Entry 9ERI (electron microscopy, 3.30 A resolution); this record covers chains C and D of the 6 polymer chains in the assembly.

== Chain C ==
Name: Na(+)-translocating ferredoxin:NAD(+) oxidoreductase complex subunit C
From: Acetobacterium woodii DSM 1030
Notes: EC 7.2.1.2
Reference sequence: H6LC32 (RNFC_ACEWD); numbering as in UniProt (aligned over 1-443)
Sequence (443 residues; row label = number of the first residue in the row):
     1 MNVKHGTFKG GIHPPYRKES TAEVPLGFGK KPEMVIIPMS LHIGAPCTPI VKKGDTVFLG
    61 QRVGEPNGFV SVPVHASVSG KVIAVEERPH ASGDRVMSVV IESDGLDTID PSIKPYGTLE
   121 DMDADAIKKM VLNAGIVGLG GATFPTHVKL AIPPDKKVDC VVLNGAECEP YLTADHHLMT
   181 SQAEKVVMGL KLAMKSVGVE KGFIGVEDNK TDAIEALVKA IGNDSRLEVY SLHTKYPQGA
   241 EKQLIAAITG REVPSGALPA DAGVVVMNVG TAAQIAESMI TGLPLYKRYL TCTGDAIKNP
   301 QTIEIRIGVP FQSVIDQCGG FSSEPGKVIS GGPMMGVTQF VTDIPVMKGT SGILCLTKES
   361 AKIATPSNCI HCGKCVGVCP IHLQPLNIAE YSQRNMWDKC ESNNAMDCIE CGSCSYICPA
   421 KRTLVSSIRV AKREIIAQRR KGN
Metal / ion sites: 4Fe-4S cluster Fe site 1: C369, C372, C375, C418; 4Fe-4S cluster Fe site 2: C379, C408, C411, C414
Small-molecule neighbours:
  - FMN (flavin mononucleotide): G138, L139, G140, K149, N164, A166, E167, C168, E169, Y236, P237, G239, A240, E241, V266, M267, N268, T271, M335, I409, C411
  - NAD (nicotinamide-adenine-dinucleotide): G140, G141, A142, F144, K149, E169, L172, E241, L258, P259, M335, S351
  - 4Fe-4S cluster (SF4), molecule 1: C369, I370, H371, C372, G373, K374, C375, L386, C418, P419, A420, R422, L424
  - 4Fe-4S cluster (SF4), molecule 2: C379, P380, I381, P385, C408, I409, E410, C411, G412, S413, C414, V425, I428
Swiss-Prot annotation at these positions:
  - binding site ([4Fe-4S] cluster): C369, C372, C375, C379, C408, C411, C414, C418

== Chain D ==
Name: Na(+)-translocating ferredoxin:NAD(+) oxidoreductase complex subunit D
From: Acetobacterium woodii DSM 1030
Notes: EC 7.2.1.2
Reference sequence: H6LC31 (RNFD_ACEWD); numbering as in UniProt (aligned over 1-318)
Sequence (318 residues; each row starts with the number of its first residue):
     1 MNELNLTVSS SPHIRAKHST ASIMQNVIIA LLPALAVAGY VFGLWALALV AICVISSVAT
    61 EAVIQKLLKK PITVNDWSAV VTGVLLAFNL PINAPWWIGV VGSVFAIAIV KQCFGGLGQN
   121 FINPALAARA FLLASWPGHM TSTAYIPLTD TVTTATPLAL LKAGETGSMP STLDLFTGLN
   181 GVYGCIGEIS ALALLIGGLY LIYKGIISWR IPTIYLLTIA IFALLVGQDP IVHMVSGGVM
   241 LGAFFMATDY ASSPVTAKGQ IIYAIGCGLI TMIIRLYGGY PEGCSYSILL MNVATPLIER
   301 FTKERIYGVT KIKKEAKA
Glycans and other covalent adducts: flavin mononucleotide (FMN) linked to T156
Small-molecule neighbours:
  - FMN (flavin mononucleotide): N89, L126, R129, L133, T143, P157, L158, A159, Y183, G184, C185, E188, G237, G238, L241, G242, M246, Y280, P281, E282, G283, C284, S285, Y286
  - riboflavin (RBF): I23, M24, V27, V81, T82, L85, K111, L117, G118, N120, N123, P124, A125, I206, I207, F245, M246, T248, D249, Y250, A251
Swiss-Prot annotation at these positions:
  - modified residue: T156 (FMN phosphoryl threonine)
From the paper describing this entry:
  - binding site for riboflavin: N123, D249
  - binding site for flavin mononucleotide: T156
  - mutagenesis - N123A, D249A: abolished growth
  - mutagenesis - N123A, D249A: abolished catalytic activity
  - mutagenesis - F245A: unchanged growth

== Chain C / chain D interface ==
Contacting residue pairs (70; chain C residue first):
  K9(C) - E304(D)  salt bridge
  K242(C) - Y307(D)  hydrogen bond (backbone-side chain)
  A246(C) - Y307(D)
  E252(C) - R305(D)  salt bridge
  E252(C) - Y307(D)
  E252(C) - G308(D)
  V253(C) - Y307(D)
  V253(C) - G308(D)
  S255(C) - G308(D)
  S255(C) - V309(D)
  E324(C) - L4(D)
  G326(C) - L6(D)
  G326(C) - T7(D)  hydrogen bond (backbone-backbone)
  K327(C) - T7(D)
  K327(C) - S9(D)  hydrogen bond
  K327(C) - H13(D)
  V328(C) - L6(D)
  I329(C) - H13(D)
  P333(C) - P12(D)
  P333(C) - H13(D)  hydrogen bond (backbone-backbone)
  P333(C) - I14(D)  hydrophobic
  M334(C) - S11(D)
  M334(C) - P12(D)  hydrophobic
  M334(C) - I14(D)  hydrophobic
  G336(C) - S10(D)
  G336(C) - H13(D)
  T338(C) - T7(D)  hydrogen bond (side chain-backbone)
  T338(C) - V8(D)
  T338(C) - S9(D)
  Q339(C) - L6(D)
  F340(C) - V8(D)  hydrophobic
  L356(C) - H13(D)
  K358(C) - N5(D)  hydrogen bond (side chain-backbone)
  I363(C) - R15(D)
  N368(C) - L117(D)
  N368(C) - Q119(D)  hydrogen bond
  C369(C) - L117(D)
  C369(C) - G118(D)
  I370(C) - T20(D)
  I370(C) - L117(D)  hydrophobic
  I370(C) - Y250(D)
  H371(C) - G118(D)
  H371(C) - Y250(D)
  H371(C) - A251(D)
  I381(C) - I306(D)
  I381(C) - Y307(D)  hydrogen bond (backbone-backbone)
  H382(C) - R305(D)
  L383(C) - I306(D)  hydrophobic
  Q384(C) - T256(D)
  Q384(C) - K303(D)
  E390(C) - Q119(D)
  N404(C) - I306(D)
  G412(C) - P12(D)
  S415(C) - P12(D)
  S415(C) - R15(D)  hydrogen bond (backbone-side chain)
  Y416(C) - I14(D)
  Y416(C) - R15(D)
  Y416(C) - A16(D)  hydrogen bond (backbone-backbone)
  I417(C) - H18(D)  hydrogen bond (backbone-side chain)
  P419(C) - H18(D)
  P419(C) - S19(D)
  P419(C) - T20(D)
  K421(C) - R15(D)  hydrogen bond (backbone-side chain)
  K421(C) - A16(D)  hydrogen bond (side chain-backbone)
  K421(C) - H18(D)  hydrogen bond (side chain-backbone)
  R422(C) - R15(D)  hydrogen bond (backbone-side chain)
  V425(C) - S11(D)
  S426(C) - S10(D)
  R429(C) - S10(D)
  R429(C) - S11(D)
Other interface residues (no listed pair), chain C (57 interface residues in all): P170, R251, P254, G332, M335, V341, T342, C372, G373, K374, V376, P380, L386, N387, D407, A420, T423
Other interface residues (no listed pair), chain D (32 interface residues in all): M1, I23, V255

== In short ==
Chain C and chain D form an interface of 57 and 32 residues respectively, with 15 hydrogen bonds and 2 salt
bridges. Among the polar pairs are K9(C)-E304(D), E252(C)-R305(D) and K242(C)-Y307(D). The paper reports a
binding site for riboflavin at N123(D) and D249(D); N123A and D249A of chain D abolish growth.
Chain C is Na(+)-translocating ferredoxin:NAD(+) oxidoreductase complex subunit C and chain D is
Na(+)-translocating ferredoxin:NAD(+) oxidoreductase complex subunit D, both from Acetobacterium woodii DSM
1030; the structure, Cryo-EM structure of sodium pumping Rnf complex from Acetobacterium woodii bound to NADH,
was determined by electron microscopy, deposited together with 9ERJ, 9ERK and 9ERL.
